PDB entry 6GOP | X-ray diffraction, 2.90 A resolution | chains F and G of the 28 polymer chains in the assembly

[Chain F]
Protein: Probable proteasome subunit alpha type-7
From: Saccharomyces cerevisiae (strain ATCC 204508 / S288c)
Notes: EC 3.4.25.1
UniProt: P21242 (PSA7_YEAST); residues -3 to 284 here correspond to UniProt positions 1-288 (UniProt number = residue number + 4)
Amino-acid sequence (288 residues; numbered -3 to 284; the number before each row is that of its first residue; numbers below 1 keep their minus sign (Met-3 is residue -3)):
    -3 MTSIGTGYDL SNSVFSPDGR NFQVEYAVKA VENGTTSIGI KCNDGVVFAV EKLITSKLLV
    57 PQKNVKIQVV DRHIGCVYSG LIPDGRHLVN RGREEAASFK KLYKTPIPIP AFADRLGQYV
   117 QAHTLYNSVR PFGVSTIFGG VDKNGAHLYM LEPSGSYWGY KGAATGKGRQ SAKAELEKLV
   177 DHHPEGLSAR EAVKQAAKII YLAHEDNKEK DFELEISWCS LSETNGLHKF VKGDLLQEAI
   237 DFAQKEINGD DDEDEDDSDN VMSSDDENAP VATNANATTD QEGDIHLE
Unresolved in the structure: -3 to 1, 245-284
Curated features (UniProtKB/Swiss-Prot):
  - modified residue: Thr-2 (N-acetylthreonine)

[Chain G]
Protein: Proteasome subunit alpha type-1
From: Saccharomyces cerevisiae (strain ATCC 204508 / S288c)
Notes: EC 3.4.25.1
UniProt: P21243 (PSA1_YEAST); residues -8 to 243 here correspond to UniProt positions 1-252 (UniProt number = residue number + 9)
Amino-acid sequence (252 residues; row label = number of the first residue in the row; numbers below 1 keep their minus sign (Met-8 is residue -8)):
    -8 MSGAAAASAA GYDRHITIFS PEGRLYQVEY AFKATNQTNI NSLAVRGKDC TVVISQKKVP
    52 DKLLDPTTVS YIFCISRTIG MVVNGPIPDA RNAALRAKAE AAEFRYKYGY DMPCDVLAKR
   112 MANLSQIYTQ RAYMRPLGVI LTFVSVDEEL GPSIYKTDPA GYYVGYKATA TGPKQQEITT
   172 NLENHFKKSK IDHINEESWE KVVEFAITHM IDALGTEFSK NDLEVGVATK DKFFTLSAEN
   232 IEERLVAIAE QD
Unresolved in the structure: -8 to 1, 243

[How chain F and chain G interact]
Pairs across the interface (64):
  Thr2(F) - His6(G)
  Gly3(F) - His6(G)
  Tyr4(F) - Arg5(G)
  Tyr4(F) - His6(G)
  Tyr4(F) - Tyr21(G)
  Ser9(F) - Arg126(G)
  Val10(F) - His6(G)
  Val10(F) - Gln18(G)
  Phe11(F) - Gln18(G)  hydrogen bond (backbone-side chain)
  Phe11(F) - Tyr21(G)
  Phe11(F) - Ala22(G)  hydrophobic
  Phe11(F) - Ala25(G)  hydrophobic
  Phe11(F) - Arg126(G)
  Phe11(F) - Pro127(G)
  Ser12(F) - Tyr21(G)
  Pro13(F) - Tyr21(G)  hydrophobic
  Pro13(F) - Lys24(G)  hydrogen bond (backbone-side chain)
  Asp14(F) - Lys24(G)
  Gly15(F) - Tyr21(G)
  Gly15(F) - Ala25(G)
  Lys37(F) - Asp56(G)  salt bridge
  Asp110(F) - Arg82(G)
  Gln114(F) - Arg82(G)  hydrogen bond (side chain-backbone)
  Gln114(F) - Asn83(G)
  Gln114(F) - Leu86(G)
  Gln117(F) - Pro79(G)
  Gln117(F) - Asp80(G)
  Gln117(F) - Asn83(G)  hydrogen bond
  Gln117(F) - Arg126(G)
  Thr120(F) - Arg126(G)  hydrogen bond (backbone-side chain)
  Leu121(F) - Asn83(G)
  Leu121(F) - Tyr124(G)
  Leu121(F) - Arg126(G)
  Leu121(F) - Leu128(G)  hydrophobic
  Tyr122(F) - Tyr124(G)
  Tyr122(F) - Met125(G)  hydrophobic
  Ser150(F) - Pro79(G)
  Gly151(F) - Pro79(G)
  Ser152(F) - Ile78(G)
  Ser152(F) - Pro79(G)
  Tyr153(F) - Arg82(G)  hydrogen bond (backbone-side chain)
  Trp154(F) - Leu55(G)  hydrophobic
  Trp154(F) - Thr59(G)
  Trp154(F) - Val60(G)  hydrophobic
  Trp154(F) - Ser61(G)
  Trp154(F) - Tyr62(G)
  Trp154(F) - Ile78(G)  hydrophobic
  Trp154(F) - Arg82(G)
  Gly155(F) - Leu55(G)
  Gly155(F) - Asp56(G)  hydrogen bond (backbone-backbone)
  Gly155(F) - Thr59(G)  hydrogen bond (backbone-side chain)
  Tyr156(F) - Leu54(G)
  Tyr156(F) - Leu55(G)
  Tyr156(F) - Asp56(G)
  Lys157(F) - Lys53(G)
  Lys157(F) - Leu54(G)  hydrogen bond (backbone-backbone)
  Lys157(F) - Leu55(G)
  Gly158(F) - Leu54(G)
  Lys169(F) - Leu54(G)
  Leu172(F) - Leu54(G)  hydrophobic
  Glu173(F) - Lys53(G)
  Glu173(F) - Leu54(G)
  Val176(F) - Leu54(G)  hydrophobic
  Asp177(F) - Lys53(G)  salt bridge
Other interface residues (no listed pair), chain F (32 interface residues in all): Tyr145
Other interface residues (no listed pair), chain G (29 interface residues in all): Asp52, Pro57, Gly129

[Overview]
32 residues of chain F and 29 residues of chain G are in contact; the contacts include 9 hydrogen bonds and 2
salt bridges. Polar pairs include Lys37(F)-Asp56(G), Asp177(F)-Lys53(G) and Phe11(F)-Gln18(G).
Here chain F is Probable proteasome subunit alpha type-7 and chain G is Proteasome subunit alpha type-1, both
from Saccharomyces cerevisiae (strain ATCC 204508 / S288c). Entry 6GOP (Yeast 20S Proteasome in complex with
Homosalinosporamide A) was determined by X-ray diffraction.
